Entry 7Z5Y (X-ray diffraction, 1.71 A resolution); this record covers chains A and C of the 3 polymer chains in the assembly.

== Chain A ==
Molecule: UDP-N-acetylmuramoylpentapeptide-lysine N(6)-alanyltransferase
Organism: Weissella viridescens
Notes: EC 2.3.2.10
UniProtKB: Q9EY50 (FEMX_WEIVI); residues 0-335 here correspond to UniProt positions 1-336 (UniProt number = residue number + 1)
Chain sequence (343 residues; each row starts with the number of its first residue; numbering starts at 0):
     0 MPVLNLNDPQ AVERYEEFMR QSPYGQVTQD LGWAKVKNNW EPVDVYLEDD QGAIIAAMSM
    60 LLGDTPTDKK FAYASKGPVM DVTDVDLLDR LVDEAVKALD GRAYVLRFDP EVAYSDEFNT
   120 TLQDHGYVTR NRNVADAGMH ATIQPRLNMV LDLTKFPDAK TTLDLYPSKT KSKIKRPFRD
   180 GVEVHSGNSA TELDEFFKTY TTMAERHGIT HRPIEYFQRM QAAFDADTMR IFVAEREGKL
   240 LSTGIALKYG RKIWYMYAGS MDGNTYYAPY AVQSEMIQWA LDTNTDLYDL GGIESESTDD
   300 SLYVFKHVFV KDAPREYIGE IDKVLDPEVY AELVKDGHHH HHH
Unresolved in the structure: 0, 337-342
Construct notes: expression tag (336-342)
UniProt features mapped onto this chain:
  - binding site (substrate): Lys36 to Trp39, Tyr103, Arg211, Tyr215, Tyr256
  - site (Important for catalytic activity): Asp108, Glu319
Reported in the primary citation:
  - catalytic residues: Lys305
  - binding site for Hna (5'-d(p*(6ha)p*(6hc)p*(6hc))-r(p*(a9z))-3'): Ile208, Leu301

== Chain C ==
Molecule: UDP-MurNAc-pentapeptide
Chain sequence (5 residues; row label = number of the first residue in the row):
     3 AECAA
Modified / non-standard residues: Glu4 (gamma-D-glutamic acid; FGA); Ala6 (D-alanine; DAL); Ala7 (D-alanine; DAL)
Glycans and other covalent adducts: N-acetyl-alpha-muramic acid (MUB) linked to Ala3

== Interface between chain A and chain C ==
Residue-residue contacts - 18 pairs, chain A then chain C:
  Trp32(A) - Ala7(C)
  Lys36(A) - Ala7(C)  hydrogen bond (side chain-backbone)
  Met138(A) - Cys5(C)  hydrophobic
  His139(A) - Ala3(C)  hydrogen bond (side chain-backbone)
  His139(A) - Glu4(C)
  Ile142(A) - Ala6(C)
  Gln143(A) - Ala6(C)
  Gln143(A) - Ala7(C)  hydrogen bond (side chain-backbone)
  Pro144(A) - Cys5(C)
  Ile208(A) - Glu4(C)
  Thr209(A) - Ala3(C)  hydrogen bond (side chain-backbone)
  Thr209(A) - Glu4(C)  hydrogen bond (side chain-backbone)
  Arg211(A) - Ala6(C)  hydrogen bond (side chain-backbone)
  Arg211(A) - Ala7(C)  hydrogen bond (side chain-backbone)
  Tyr215(A) - Ala7(C)  hydrogen bond (side chain-backbone)
  Trp253(A) - Ala7(C)
  Tyr256(A) - Ala6(C)
  Tyr256(A) - Ala7(C)  hydrogen bond (side chain-backbone)
Other interface residues (no listed pair), chain A (15 interface residues in all): Thr27, Met255

== In short ==
Chain A and chain C form an interface of 15 and 5 residues respectively; the contacts include 9 hydrogen
bonds. Among the polar pairs are Lys36(A)-Ala7(C), His139(A)-Ala3(C) and Gln143(A)-Ala7(C). UniProt lists 8
substrate-binding residues on chain A. From the paper: the catalytic residue Lys305(A); a binding site for Hna
(5'-d(p*(6ha)p*(6hc)p*(6hc))-r(p*(a9z))-3') at Ile208(A) and Leu301(A).
Here chain A is UDP-N-acetylmuramoylpentapeptide-lysine N(6)-alanyltransferase (Weissella viridescens) and
chain C is UDP-MurNAc-pentapeptide. Entry 7Z5Y (Crystal structure of weissella viridescens femxvv
non-ribosomal amino acid transferase in complex with a peptidyl-xna conjugate) was determined by X-ray
diffraction (same publication as 7Z5Z, 7Z6A and 7Z6K).
